8BOB - chains A and B of the 4 polymer chains in the assembly; structure by electron microscopy, 2.94 A resolution.

# Chain A (and B)
Protein: Protein MalY
From: Escherichia coli K-12
Notes: EC 4.4.1.13; chain B of this document is another copy of the same molecule, construct and numbering; everything in this record applies to it too
UniProt: P23256 (MALY_ECOLI); residue numbers follow UniProt; this construct covers 1-390
Sequence (390 residues; numbered 1 to 390; the number before each row is that of its first residue):
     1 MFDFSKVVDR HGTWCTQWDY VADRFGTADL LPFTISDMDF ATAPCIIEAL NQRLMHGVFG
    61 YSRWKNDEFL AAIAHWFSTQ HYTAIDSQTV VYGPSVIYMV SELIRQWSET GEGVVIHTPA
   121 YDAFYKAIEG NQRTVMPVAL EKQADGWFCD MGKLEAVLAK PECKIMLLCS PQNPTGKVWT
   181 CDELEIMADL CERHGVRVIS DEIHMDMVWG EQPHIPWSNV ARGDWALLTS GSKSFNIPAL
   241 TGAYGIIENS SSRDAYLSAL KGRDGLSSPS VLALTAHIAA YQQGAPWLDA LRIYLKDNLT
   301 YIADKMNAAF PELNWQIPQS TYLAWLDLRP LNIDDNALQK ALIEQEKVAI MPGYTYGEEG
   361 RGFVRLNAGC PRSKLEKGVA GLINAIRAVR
Swiss-Prot annotation at these positions:
  - modified residue: K233 (N6-(pyridoxal phosphate)lysine)
  - mutagenesis: K233 (K233I: Loss of enzymatic activity; but no loss of repression function)
Residues lining bound ligands: pyridoxal phosphate (PLP): S95, V96, I97, Y121, F124, C169, N173, D201, I203, H204, K233, P238

# Interface between chain A and chain B
Residue-residue contacts - 97 pairs, chain A then chain B:
  V8(A) - H56(B)
  V8(A) - V58(B)  hydrophobic
  R10(A) - V58(B)
  R10(A) - G60(B)
  T13(A) - H56(B)
  T13(A) - S62(B)
  W14(A) - S62(B)
  W14(A) - R63(B)  hydrogen bond (backbone-backbone)
  W14(A) - N66(B)  hydrogen bond
  W14(A) - E68(B)
  W14(A) - I278(B)  hydrophobic
  C15(A) - Y61(B)
  T16(A) - Y61(B)  hydrogen bond (backbone-backbone)
  T16(A) - S62(B)
  T16(A) - R63(B)
  Y20(A) - R63(B)
  Y20(A) - N66(B)  hydrogen bond
  A22(A) - R63(B)
  D37(A) - G60(B)
  D37(A) - Y61(B)
  F40(A) - V58(B)
  A41(A) - V58(B)  hydrophobic
  T42(A) - G57(B)
  I47(A) - G57(B)
  N51(A) - L54(B)
  L54(A) - N51(B)
  H56(A) - V8(B)
  H56(A) - T13(B)
  G57(A) - T42(B)
  G57(A) - I47(B)
  V58(A) - V8(B)  hydrophobic
  V58(A) - R10(B)
  V58(A) - F40(B)
  V58(A) - A41(B)  hydrophobic
  F59(A) - I237(B)
  F59(A) - P238(B)
  F59(A) - A239(B)  hydrogen bond (backbone-backbone)
  F59(A) - L240(B)  hydrophobic
  G60(A) - R10(B)
  G60(A) - D37(B)
  G60(A) - A239(B)
  Y61(A) - C15(B)
  Y61(A) - T16(B)  hydrogen bond (backbone-backbone)
  Y61(A) - I35(B)  hydrophobic
  Y61(A) - D37(B)
  S62(A) - T13(B)
  S62(A) - W14(B)
  S62(A) - T16(B)
  R63(A) - W14(B)  hydrogen bond (backbone-backbone)
  R63(A) - Y20(B)
  R63(A) - A22(B)
  N66(A) - W14(B)  hydrogen bond
  N66(A) - Y20(B)  hydrogen bond
  E68(A) - W14(B)
  P94(A) - L266(B)  hydrophobic
  S95(A) - G265(B)  hydrogen bond (side chain-backbone)
  Y98(A) - D264(B)
  Y98(A) - L266(B)  hydrophobic
  S101(A) - R263(B)
  R105(A) - R263(B)
  R105(A) - D264(B)  salt bridge
  K126(A) - G262(B)
  A127(A) - G262(B)
  A127(A) - R263(B)
  G130(A) - R263(B)
  N131(A) - R263(B)
  N236(A) - F59(B)
  I237(A) - F59(B)
  P238(A) - F59(B)
  P238(A) - Y61(B)  hydrophobic
  P238(A) - S268(B)
  A239(A) - F59(B)  hydrogen bond (backbone-backbone)
  A239(A) - G60(B)
  A239(A) - S270(B)
  A239(A) - V271(B)  hydrogen bond (backbone-backbone)
  L240(A) - F59(B)  hydrophobic
  T241(A) - S268(B)
  T241(A) - P269(B)
  G262(A) - K126(B)
  G262(A) - A127(B)
  R263(A) - S101(B)
  R263(A) - R105(B)
  R263(A) - A127(B)
  R263(A) - G130(B)
  R263(A) - N131(B)
  D264(A) - Y98(B)
  D264(A) - R105(B)  salt bridge
  G265(A) - S95(B)  hydrogen bond (backbone-side chain)
  L266(A) - P94(B)  hydrophobic
  L266(A) - Y98(B)  hydrophobic
  S268(A) - P238(B)
  S268(A) - T241(B)
  P269(A) - T241(B)
  S270(A) - A239(B)
  V271(A) - A239(B)  hydrogen bond (backbone-backbone)
  L272(A) - L272(B)  hydrophobic
  I278(A) - W14(B)  hydrophobic
Interface residues without a listed pair, chain A (58 interface residues in all): I35, L50, K65, I97, K233, L274, T275
Interface residues without a listed pair, chain B (58 interface residues in all): L50, K65, I97, K233, N236, L274, T275

# Summary
The chain A/chain B interface involves 58 residues from each chain; the contacts include 14 hydrogen bonds and
2 salt bridges. Polar pairs include R105(A)-D264(B), W14(A)-N66(B) and Y20(A)-N66(B). Chain A binds pyridoxal
phosphate. UniProt lists one mutagenesis site on chain A.
Chain A and chain B are both Protein MalY (Escherichia coli K-12); the structure, Structural basis for
negative regulation of the maltose system, was determined by electron microscopy.
